Entry 4IVZ (X-ray diffraction, 3.10 A resolution); this record covers chains A and D of the 4 polymer chains in the assembly.

Chain A:
Name: Regulatory protein
Source organism: Enterobacter sp
Reference sequence: Q8GGH0 (Q8GGH0_9ENTR); residues 1-79 here = UniProt positions 1-79
Chain sequence (82 residues; row label = number of the first residue in the row; numbers below 1 keep their minus sign (Gly-2 is residue -2)):
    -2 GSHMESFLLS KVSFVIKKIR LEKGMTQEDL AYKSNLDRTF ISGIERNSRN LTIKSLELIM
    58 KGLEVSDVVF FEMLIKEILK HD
Not modelled in the structure: -2 to 1, 78-79
Sequence notes: expression tag (-2 to 0); engineered mutation Phe37 (Tyr in Q8GGH0)
From the paper describing this entry:
  - mutagenesis - Y37F, R46A (30 fold), S52A (5 fold): decreased binding to the 19-nt DNA strand
  - mutagenesis - T36A: abolished binding to the 19-nt DNA strand
  - binding site for the 19-nt DNA strand: Arg35, Thr36, Ser52
  - binding site for the 19-nt DNA strand: Arg46
  - specificity-determining residues: Thr36, Arg46

Chain D:
Molecule: 19-nt DNA strand
Sequence (19 nucleotides; row label = number of the first residue in the row):
     1 TTGTCGACTA TAGTCTACA

Chain A / chain D interface:
Pairs across the interface (17):
  Asn32(A) with DT14(D), phosphate contact
  Leu33(A) with DG13(D), phosphate contact; DT14(D), phosphate contact
  Asp34(A) with DT14(D), hydrogen bond to the phosphate; DC15(D), base contact
  Thr36(A) with DC15(D), hydrogen bond to the base; DT16(D), base contact
  Phe37(A) with DA12(D), sugar contact; DG13(D), sugar contact; DT14(D), phosphate contact
  Arg46(A) with DA12(D), base contact; DG13(D), hydrogen bond to the base
  Asn47(A) with DA12(D), phosphate contact
  Leu48(A) with DG13(D), phosphate contact
  Thr49(A) with DA12(D), phosphate contact; DG13(D), hydrogen bond to the phosphate
  Ser52(A) with DG13(D), hydrogen bond to the phosphate
Interface residues without a listed pair, chain A (11 interface residues in all): Arg35
Interface residues without a listed pair, chain D (6 interface residues in all): DA17

In short:
11 residues of chain A and 6 residues of chain D are in contact; the contacts include 5 hydrogen bonds. Among
the polar pairs are Thr36(A)-DC15(D), Arg46(A)-DG13(D) and Asp34(A)-DT14(D). From the paper: a binding site
for the 19-nt DNA strand at Arg35(A), Thr36(A) and Ser52(A) among others; Y37F, R46A and S52A of chain A
reduce binding to the 19-nt DNA strand.
Here chain A is Regulatory protein (Enterobacter sp) and chain D is a 19-nt DNA strand. Entry 4IVZ (A Y37F
mutant of C.Esp1396I bound to its highest affinity operator site OM) was determined by X-ray diffraction.
